4HDO - chains A and B; structure by X-ray diffraction, 1.67 A resolution.

Chain A:
Protein: Krev interaction trapped protein 1
From: Homo sapiens
Notes: fragment: FERM domain
Reference sequence: O00522 (KRIT1_HUMAN); residue numbers follow UniProt; this construct covers 417-736
Chain sequence (322 residues; numbered 415 to 736; the number before each row is that of its first residue):
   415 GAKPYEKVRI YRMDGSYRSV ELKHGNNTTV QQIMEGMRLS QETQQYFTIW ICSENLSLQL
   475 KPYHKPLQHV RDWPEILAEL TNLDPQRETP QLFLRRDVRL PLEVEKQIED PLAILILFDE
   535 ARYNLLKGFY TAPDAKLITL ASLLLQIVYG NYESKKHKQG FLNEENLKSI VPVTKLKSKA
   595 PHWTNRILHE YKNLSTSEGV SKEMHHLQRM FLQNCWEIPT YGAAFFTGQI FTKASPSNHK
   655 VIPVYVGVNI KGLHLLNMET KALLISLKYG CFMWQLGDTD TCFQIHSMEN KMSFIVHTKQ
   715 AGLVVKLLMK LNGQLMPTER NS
Unresolved in the structure: 415-416, 648-651, 731-736
Construct notes: expression tag (415-416)
Swiss-Prot annotation at these positions:
  - region: Ser430 to Arg452 (Interaction with RAP1B)
  - natural variant: Lys569 (K569E: In CCM1)
  - mutagenesis: Ser430 (S430E: Impairs interaction with RAP1B), Arg432 (R432E: Impairs interaction with RAP1B), Arg452 (R452E: 40-fold-reduced affinity for Rap1A; R452E: Impairs interaction with RAP1B), Leu717 (L717A: Strongly reduced affinity for HEG1; when associated with A-721), Leu721 (L721A: Strongly reduced affinity for HEG1; when associated with A-717)
From the paper describing this entry:
  - mutagenesis - K570I (4-fold): increased binding to HRas
  - mutagenesis - K570I (Tm 58 degC): unchanged stability
  - specificity-determining residues: Lys570
  - mutagenesis - R452E: abolished binding to HRas
  - mutagenesis - K570E: increased binding to Rap1(E45K)

Chain B:
Protein: Ras-related protein Rap-1b
From: Homo sapiens
Reference sequence: P61224 (RAP1B_HUMAN); residue numbers follow UniProt; this construct covers 1-167
Chain sequence (167 residues; each row starts with the number of its first residue):
     1 MREYKLVVLG SGGVGKSALT VQFVQGIFVE KYDPTIEDSY RKQVEVDAQQ CMLEILDTAG
    61 TEQFTAMRDL YMKNGQGFAL VYSITAQSTF NDLQDLREQI LRVKDTDDVP MILVGNKCDL
   121 EDERVVGKEQ GQNLARQWNN CAFLESSAKS KINVNEIFYD LVRQINR
Unresolved in the structure: 63-66
Swiss-Prot annotation at these positions:
  - motif: Tyr32 to Tyr40 (Effector region)
  - binding site (GTP): Gly10 to Ala18, Asp57 to Thr61, Asn116 to Asp119, Ser147 to Lys149
  - modified residue: Ser39 (ADP-ribosylserine)
  - natural variant: Gly12 (G12E: In THC11; G12V: In THC11), Ala59 (A59G: In THC11), Gly60 (G60R: In THC11)
  - mutagenesis: Gln25 (Q25A: Impairs interaction with KRIT1), Tyr32 (Y32A: 25-fold reduction in RAP1GAP-stimulated GTPase activity; Y32F: 2-fold reduction in RAP1GAP-stimulated GTPase activity), Glu37 (E37A: Strong reduction in nucleotide exchange with EPAC2), Asp38 (D38A: Impairs interaction with KRIT1), Gln63 (Q63E: Abolishes complex formation with RAP1GAP. Loss GTPase activity), Phe64 (F64A: Abolishes complex formation with RAP1GAP. Loss GTPase activity)
Ion coordination: Mg2+: Ser17, Thr35 (together with GMP-PNP)
Residues lining bound ligands: GMP-PNP (GNP; phosphoaminophosphonic acid-guanylate ester): Ser11, Gly12, Gly13, Val14, Gly15, Lys16, Ser17, Ala18, Phe28, Val29, Glu30, Lys31, Tyr32, Asp33, Pro34, Thr35, Thr58, Ala59, Gly60, Thr61, Asn116, Lys117, Asp119, Leu120, Ser147, Ala148, Lys149
From the paper describing this entry:
  - mutagenesis - F64A, M67A: unchanged binding to Krev interaction trapped protein 1 (chain A)
  - conformationally variable residues (order/disorder transition): Gln63 to Ala66
  - specificity-determining residues: Glu45

Chain A / chain B interface:
Pairs across the interface (30):
  Tyr419(A) - Ile36(B)
  Lys421(A) - Ile36(B)
  Arg423(A) - Glu37(B)  salt bridge
  Asp428(A) - Arg41(B)  hydrogen bond (backbone-side chain)
  Ser430(A) - Ser39(B)
  Tyr431(A) - Glu37(B)  hydrogen bond
  Tyr431(A) - Asp38(B)
  Tyr431(A) - Ser39(B)  hydrogen bond (backbone-backbone)
  Tyr431(A) - Leu56(B)
  Arg432(A) - Asp33(B)  salt bridge
  Arg432(A) - Asp38(B)  salt bridge
  Ser433(A) - Ile36(B)
  Ser433(A) - Glu37(B)  hydrogen bond (side chain-backbone)
  Ser433(A) - Asp38(B)  hydrogen bond (backbone-side chain)
  Val434(A) - Ile36(B)
  Glu435(A) - Ile36(B)
  Arg452(A) - Ser17(B)
  Arg452(A) - Val21(B)
  Arg452(A) - Asp33(B)  salt bridge
  Arg452(A) - Thr35(B)
  Arg452(A) - Tyr40(B)
  Leu526(A) - Gln25(B)
  Leu526(A) - Ile27(B)
  Leu529(A) - Gln25(B)
  Leu529(A) - Ile27(B)  hydrophobic
  Val562(A) - Gln43(B)
  Tyr563(A) - Gln43(B)
  Tyr563(A) - Gln50(B)
  Lys570(A) - Glu45(B)  salt bridge
  Glu579(A) - Met1(B)
Other interface residues (no listed pair), chain A (20 interface residues in all): Arg426, Gly429, Pro525
Other interface residues (no listed pair), chain B (18 interface residues in all): Val29
From the paper, about this interface:
  - residue pairs: Lys570(A)-Glu45(B) (hydrogen bond)

Summary:
20 residues of chain A face 18 of chain B across their interface, with 5 hydrogen bonds and 5 salt bridges.
Among the polar pairs are Arg423(A)-Glu37(B), Arg432(A)-Asp33(B) and Arg432(A)-Asp38(B). The authors report a
hydrogen bond between Lys570(A) and Glu45(B). The paper reports that K570I of chain A increases binding to
HRas; specificity determinants Lys570(A) and Glu45(B); 5 substitutions were tested in all.
Here chain A is Krev interaction trapped protein 1 and chain B is Ras-related protein Rap-1b, both from Homo
sapiens. Entry 4HDO (Crystal structure of the binary Complex of KRIT1 bound to the Rap1 GTPase) was determined
by X-ray diffraction together with 4HDQ from the same study.
